Entry 8VYL (X-ray diffraction, 2.02 A resolution); this record covers chains C and B of the 6 polymer chains in the assembly.

== Chain C ==
Molecule: Hemoglobin subunit alpha
From: Homo sapiens
UniProt: P69905 (HBA_HUMAN); residues 0-141 here correspond to UniProt positions 1-142 (UniProt number = residue number + 1)
Chain sequence (142 residues; each row starts with the number of its first residue; numbering starts at 0):
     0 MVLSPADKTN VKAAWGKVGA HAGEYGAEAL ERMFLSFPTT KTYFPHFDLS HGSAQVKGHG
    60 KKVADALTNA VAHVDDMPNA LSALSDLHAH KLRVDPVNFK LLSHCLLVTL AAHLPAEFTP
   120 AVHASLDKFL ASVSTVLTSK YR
Unresolved in the structure: 0, 141
Ion coordination: heme Fe near H87 (its only coordinating residue here)
Residues lining bound ligands: heme (HEM): M32, T39, Y42, F43, F46, H58, K61, V62, A65, L66, L83, L86, H87, L91, V93, N97, F98, L101, L105, V132, L136
Curated features (UniProtKB/Swiss-Prot):
  - binding site (O2): H58
  - binding site (heme b): H87
  - site: T8, N9 (Microbial infection: Cleavage), K11 (Not glycated), A13, W14 (Microbial infection: Cleavage), Y24, G25 (Microbial infection: Cleavage), L29, E30 (Microbial infection: Cleavage), H45, F46 (Microbial infection: Cleavage), D47, L48 (Microbial infection: Cleavage), S52, A53 (Microbial infection: Cleavage), V55, K56 (Microbial infection: Cleavage), K56 (Not glycated), G59, K60 (Microbial infection: Cleavage), K60 (Not glycated), K90 (Not glycated), L91, R92 (Microbial infection: Cleavage), K99 (Not glycated), L106, V107 (Microbial infection: Cleavage), T108, L109 (Microbial infection: Cleavage), V121, H122 (Microbial infection: Cleavage), S133, T134 (Microbial infection: Cleavage)
  - modified residue: S3 (Phosphoserine), K7 (N6-succinyllysine), T8 (Phosphothreonine), K11 (N6-succinyllysine), K16 (N6-acetyllysine), Y24 (Phosphotyrosine), S35 (Phosphoserine), K40 (N6-succinyllysine), S49 (Phosphoserine), S102 (Phosphoserine), T108 (Phosphothreonine), S124 (Phosphoserine), S131 (Phosphoserine), T134 (Phosphothreonine), T137 (Phosphothreonine), S138 (Phosphoserine)
  - glycosylation (N-linked (Glc) (glycation) lysine): K7, K16, K40, K61

== Chain B ==
Molecule: Hemoglobin subunit beta
From: Homo sapiens
UniProt: P68871 (HBB_HUMAN); residues 0-146 here correspond to UniProt positions 1-147 (UniProt number = residue number + 1)
Chain sequence (147 residues; numbered 0 to 146; the number before each row is that of its first residue; numbering starts at 0):
     0 MVHLTPEEKS AVTALWGKVN VDEVGGEALG RLLVVYPWTQ RFFESFGDLS TPDAVMGNPK
    60 VKAHGKKVLG AFSDGLAHLD NLKGTFATLS ELHCDKLHVD PENFRLLGNV LVCVLAHHFG
   120 KEFTPPVQAA YQKVVAGVAN ALAHKYH
Unresolved in the structure: 0-1
Ion coordination: heme Fe near H92 (its only coordinating residue here)
Residues lining bound ligands: heme (HEM): L31, T38, F41, F42, S44, F45, H63, K66, V67, A70, F71, L88, L91, H92, L96, V98, N102, F103, L106, V137, L141
Curated features (UniProtKB/Swiss-Prot):
  - binding site ((2R)-2,3-bisphosphoglycerate): V1, H2, K82, H143
  - binding site (heme b): H63, H92
  - site: E7, K8 (Microbial infection: Cleavage), G25, E26 (Microbial infection: Cleavage), G29, R30 (Microbial infection: Cleavage), Y35, P36 (Microbial infection: Cleavage), W37, T38 (Microbial infection: Cleavage), F45, G46 (Microbial infection: Cleavage), D52, A53 (Microbial infection: Cleavage), G56, N57 (Microbial infection: Cleavage), K59 (Not glycated), F71, S72 (Microbial infection: Cleavage), G74, L75 (Microbial infection: Cleavage), K82 (Not glycated), T84, F85 (Microbial infection: Cleavage), H92, C93 (Microbial infection: Cleavage), K95 (Not glycated), R104, L105 (Microbial infection: Cleavage), L110, V111 (Microbial infection: Cleavage), G119, K120 (Microbial infection: Cleavage), F122, T123 (Microbial infection: Cleavage), A128, A129 (Microbial infection: Cleavage) and 2 more in UniProt
  - modified residue: V1 (N-acetylvaline), S9 (Phosphoserine), T12 (Phosphothreonine), S44 (Phosphoserine), T50 (Phosphothreonine), K59 (N6-acetyllysine), K82 (N6-acetyllysine), T87 (Phosphothreonine), C93 (S-nitrosocysteine), K144 (N6-acetyllysine)
  - glycosylation: V1 (N-linked (Glc) (glycation) valine), K8 (N-linked (Glc) (glycation) lysine), K17 (N-linked (Glc) (glycation) lysine), K66 (N-linked (Glc) (glycation) lysine), K120 (N-linked (Glc) (glycation) lysine), K144 (N-linked (Glc) (glycation) lysine)

== Chain C / chain B interface ==
Contacting residue pairs - 14 pairs, chain C then chain B:
  T38(C) - H97(B)
  T41(C) - R40(B)  hydrogen bond (backbone-side chain)
  Y42(C) - R40(B)
  L91(C) - R40(B)
  R92(C) - P36(B)
  R92(C) - W37(B)
  R92(C) - Q39(B)  hydrogen bond
  R92(C) - R40(B)
  V93(C) - W37(B)
  D94(C) - W37(B)  hydrogen bond
  D94(C) - N102(B)  hydrogen bond
  P95(C) - W37(B)
  V96(C) - D99(B)
  K139(C) - P36(B)
Other interface residues (no listed pair), chain B (9 interface residues in all): F41, L48

== Summary ==
10 residues of chain C and 9 residues of chain B are in contact; the contacts include 4 hydrogen bonds. Polar
pairs include T41(C)-R40(B), R92(C)-Q39(B) and D94(C)-W37(B). Chain C binds heme. Ligands of chain B: heme.
Chain C is Hemoglobin subunit alpha and chain B is Hemoglobin subunit beta, both from Homo sapiens; the
structure, The structure of Human Hemoglobin in Complex with Nanobody BtNbE11, was determined by X-ray
diffraction.
